6V8O - chains O and R of the 22 polymer chains in the assembly; structure by electron microscopy, 3.07 A resolution.

== Chain O ==
Protein: Chromatin structure-remodeling complex protein RSC58
Source organism: Saccharomyces cerevisiae (strain ATCC 204508 / S288c)
UniProtKB: Q07979 (RSC58_YEAST); residues 1-502 here = UniProt positions 1-502
Chain sequence (502 residues; numbered 1 to 502; the number before each row is that of its first residue):
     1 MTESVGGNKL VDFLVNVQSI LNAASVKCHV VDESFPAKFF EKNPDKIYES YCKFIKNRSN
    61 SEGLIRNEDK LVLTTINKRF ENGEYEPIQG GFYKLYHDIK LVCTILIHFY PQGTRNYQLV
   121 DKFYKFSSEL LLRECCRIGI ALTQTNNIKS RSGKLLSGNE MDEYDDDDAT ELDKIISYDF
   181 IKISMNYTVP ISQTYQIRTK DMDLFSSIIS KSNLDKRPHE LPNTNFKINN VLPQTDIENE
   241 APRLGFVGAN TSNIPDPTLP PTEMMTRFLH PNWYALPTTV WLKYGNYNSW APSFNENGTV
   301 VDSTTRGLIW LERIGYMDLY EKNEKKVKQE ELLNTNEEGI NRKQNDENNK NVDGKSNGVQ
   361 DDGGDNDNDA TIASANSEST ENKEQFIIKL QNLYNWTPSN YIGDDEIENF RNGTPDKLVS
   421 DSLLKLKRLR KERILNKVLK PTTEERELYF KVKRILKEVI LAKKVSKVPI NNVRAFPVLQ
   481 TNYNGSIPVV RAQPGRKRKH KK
Disordered / not traced: 1-8, 63-72, 144-165, 319-386, 493-502

== Chain R ==
Protein: Nuclear protein STH1/NPS1
Source organism: Saccharomyces cerevisiae (strain ATCC 204508 / S288c)
Notes: EC 3.6.4.12
UniProtKB: P32597 (STH1_YEAST); numbering as in UniProt (aligned over 1-1359)
Chain sequence (1359 residues; numbered 1 to 1359; the number before each row is that of its first residue):
     1 MLQEQSELMS TVMNNTPTTV AALAAVAAAS ETNGKLGSEE QPEITIPKPR SSAQLEQLLY
    61 RYRAIQNHPK ENKLEIKAIE DTFRNISRDQ DIYETKLDTL RKSIDKGFQY DEDLLNKHLV
   121 ALQLLEKDTD VPDYFLDLPD TKNDNTTAIE VDYSEKKPIK ISADFNAKAK SLGLESKFSN
   181 ATKTALGDPD TEIRISARIS NRINELERLP ANLGTYSLDD CLEFITKDDL SSRMDTFKIK
   241 ALVELKSLKL LTKQKSIRQK LINNVASQAH HNIPYLRDSP FTAAAQRSVQ IRSKVIVPQT
   301 VRLAEELERQ QLLEKRKKER NLHLQKINSI IDFIKERQSE QWSRQERCFQ FGRLGASLHN
   361 QMEKDEQKRI ERTAKQRLAA LKSNDEEAYL KLLDQTKDTR ITQLLRQTNS FLDSLSEAVR
   421 AQQNEAKILH GEEVQPITDE EREKTDYYEV AHRIKEKIDK QPSILVGGTL KEYQLRGLEW
   481 MVSLYNNHLN GILADEMGLG KTIQSISLIT YLYEVKKDIG PFLVIVPLST ITNWTLEFEK
   541 WAPSLNTIIY KGTPNQRHSL QHQIRVGNFD VLLTTYEYII KDKSLLSKHD WAHMIIDEGH
   601 RMKNAQSKLS FTISHYYRTR NRLILTGTPL QNNLPELWAL LNFVLPKIFN SAKTFEDWFN
   661 TPFANTGTQE KLELTEEETL LIIRRLHKVL RPFLLRRLKK EVEKDLPDKV EKVIKCKLSG
   721 LQQQLYQQML KHNALFVGAG TEGATKGGIK GLNNKIMQLR KICNHPFVFD EVEGVVNPSR
   781 GNSDLLFRVA GKFELLDRVL PKFKASGHRV LMFFQMTQVM DIMEDFLRMK DLKYMRLDGS
   841 TKTEERTEML NAFNAPDSDY FCFLLSTRAG GLGLNLQTAD TVIIFDTDWN PHQDLQAQDR
   901 AHRIGQKNEV RILRLITTDS VEEVILERAM QKLDIDGKVI QAGKFDNKST AEEQEAFLRR
   961 LIESETNRDD DDKAELDDDE LNDTLARSAD EKILFDKIDK ERMNQERADA KAQGLRVPPP
  1021 RLIQLDELPK VFREDIEEHF KKEDSEPLGR IRQKKRVYYD DGLTEEQFLE AVEDDNMSLE
  1081 DAIKKRREAR ERRRLRQNGT KENEIETLEN TPEASETSLI ENNSFTAAVD EETNADKETT
  1141 ASRSKRRSSR KKRTISIVTA EDKENTQEES TSQENGGAKV EEEVKSSSVE IINGSESKKK
  1201 KPKLTVKIKL NKTTVLENND GKRAEEKPES KSPAKKTAAK KTKTKSKSLG IFPTVEKLVE
  1261 EMREQLDEVD SHPRTSIFEK LPSKRDYPDY FKVIEKPMAI DIILKNCKNG TYKTLEEVRQ
  1321 ALQTMFENAR FYNEEGSWVY VDADKLNEFT DEWFKEHSS
Disordered / not traced: 1-42, 140-153, 319-1359
Curated features (UniProtKB/Swiss-Prot):
  - motif: D597 to H600 (DEGH box)
  - binding site (ATP): D495 to T502
  - modified residue: S38 (Phosphoserine)

== Interface between chain O and chain R ==
Residue-residue contacts (142):
  K122(O) - F224(R)
  K122(O) - T226(R)
  K122(O) - D229(R)  salt bridge
  K125(O) - D228(R)  salt bridge
  F126(O) - F224(R)  hydrophobic
  F126(O) - T226(R)
  E129(O) - T226(R)
  E129(O) - K227(R)
  A241(O) - N212(R)
  P242(O) - P210(R)
  P242(O) - A211(R)  hydrogen bond (backbone-backbone)
  R243(O) - E207(R)
  R243(O) - L209(R)
  L244(O) - L206(R)
  L244(O) - E207(R)
  L244(O) - L209(R)  hydrogen bond (backbone-backbone)
  L244(O) - A241(R)  hydrophobic
  L244(O) - L242(R)  hydrophobic
  G245(O) - E207(R)  hydrogen bond (backbone-backbone)
  G248(O) - K249(R)  hydrogen bond (backbone-side chain)
  I254(O) - L250(R)  hydrophobic
  I254(O) - T252(R)
  I254(O) - K253(R)
  P255(O) - T252(R)
  P257(O) - L248(R)
  P257(O) - K249(R)
  P257(O) - L251(R)  hydrophobic
  P257(O) - T252(R)
  T258(O) - S196(R)
  T262(O) - E192(R)  hydrogen bond
  T262(O) - K255(R)  hydrogen bond (backbone-side chain)
  E263(O) - E192(R)
  M264(O) - K255(R)
  M264(O) - R258(R)
  M264(O) - Q259(R)
  M265(O) - I262(R)  hydrophobic
  F268(O) - N263(R)
  F268(O) - A266(R)  hydrophobic
  H270(O) - A266(R)
  H270(O) - A269(R)
  P271(O) - A266(R)
  P271(O) - H270(R)  hydrogen bond (backbone-side chain)
  N272(O) - H270(R)
  N272(O) - L276(R)
  W273(O) - N180(R)
  L276(O) - A285(R)  hydrophobic
  G298(O) - S288(R)  hydrogen bond (backbone-side chain)
  G298(O) - I291(R)
  V300(O) - F281(R)  hydrophobic
  V300(O) - A285(R)  hydrophobic
  R313(O) - F165(R)
  I387(O) - S87(R)  hydrogen bond (backbone-side chain)
  I388(O) - E80(R)
  I388(O) - F83(R)  hydrophobic
  I388(O) - R84(R)
  K389(O) - D91(R)  salt bridge
  N392(O) - S87(R)  hydrogen bond (side chain-backbone)
  N392(O) - Q90(R)
  N392(O) - D91(R)  hydrogen bond
  L393(O) - L55(R)
  L393(O) - F83(R)  hydrophobic
  L393(O) - I86(R)  hydrophobic
  N395(O) - Q90(R)  hydrogen bond (backbone-side chain)
  W396(O) - P49(R)
  W396(O) - L55(R)  hydrophobic
  W396(O) - I86(R)
  W396(O) - Q90(R)
  P398(O) - R50(R)
  P398(O) - S51(R)
  N400(O) - Q90(R)  hydrogen bond
  N400(O) - Y93(R)
  Y401(O) - K48(R)  hydrogen bond
  Y401(O) - D89(R)  hydrogen bond
  I402(O) - Y93(R)  hydrophobic
  I402(O) - K96(R)  hydrogen bond (backbone-side chain)
  I402(O) - L97(R)  hydrophobic
  G403(O) - K96(R)
  D404(O) - K96(R)  salt bridge
  F410(O) - L100(R)  hydrophobic
  F410(O) - I104(R)
  R411(O) - S103(R)
  R411(O) - I104(R)
  P415(O) - F108(R)
  D416(O) - Y110(R)
  D416(O) - L114(R)
  D416(O) - H118(R)
  V419(O) - H118(R)
  S420(O) - H118(R)
  L423(O) - L125(R)
  L424(O) - L136(R)  hydrophobic
  L424(O) - D137(R)
  L426(O) - L125(R)  hydrophobic
  K427(O) - V131(R)  hydrogen bond (side chain-backbone)
  K427(O) - P132(R)  hydrogen bond (side chain-backbone)
  K427(O) - D133(R)  salt bridge
  R430(O) - D128(R)  salt bridge
  R430(O) - T129(R)  hydrogen bond (side chain-backbone)
  R430(O) - D130(R)  salt bridge
  R430(O) - R198(R)
  K431(O) - D133(R)  salt bridge
  R433(O) - D128(R)  salt bridge
  L435(O) - R194(R)  hydrogen bond (backbone-side chain)
  K437(O) - I193(R)
  L439(O) - N201(R)
  R446(O) - R50(R)
  Y449(O) - L122(R)  hydrophobic
  Y449(O) - E126(R)  hydrogen bond
  L456(O) - L119(R)  hydrophobic
  E458(O) - L97(R)
  E458(O) - R101(R)  salt bridge
  V459(O) - Y110(R)  hydrophobic
  L461(O) - R101(R)
  A462(O) - I104(R)  hydrophobic
  K464(O) - D105(R)
  K464(O) - K106(R)
  K464(O) - F108(R)
  K464(O) - Q109(R)
  K464(O) - Y110(R)  hydrogen bond (backbone-backbone)
  V465(O) - Y110(R)
  V465(O) - L115(R)  hydrophobic
  S466(O) - E112(R)  hydrogen bond
  K467(O) - E112(R)
  P469(O) - N116(R)
  P469(O) - L119(R)  hydrophobic
  R474(O) - S217(R)
  R474(O) - L218(R)
  R474(O) - D219(R)  salt bridge
  A475(O) - T215(R)
  A475(O) - Y216(R)
  A475(O) - S217(R)
  F476(O) - T215(R)
  F476(O) - Y216(R)  hydrogen bond (backbone-backbone)
  F476(O) - F237(R)
  P477(O) - G214(R)
  P477(O) - F237(R)
  V478(O) - L213(R)
  V478(O) - G214(R)  hydrogen bond (backbone-backbone)
  V478(O) - Y216(R)
  L479(O) - N212(R)
  Q480(O) - N212(R)  hydrogen bond (backbone-side chain)
  Q480(O) - G214(R)
  Q480(O) - M234(R)
Interface residues without a listed pair, chain O (98 interface residues in all): A23, A24, N239, V247, A249, N250, D256, P277, N297, T299, E312, Y316, S399, E406, I407, G413, T414, I434, P441, V452, K453, V473, N482
Interface residues without a listed pair, chain R (105 interface residues in all): S52, L59, E94, D111, A121, A163, F178, L186, A197, R208, I225, L245, S267, A284

== Overview ==
The interface between chain O and chain R involves 98 residues on one side and 105 on the other; the contacts
include 26 hydrogen bonds and 11 salt bridges. Among the polar pairs are K122(O)-D229(R), K125(O)-D228(R) and
K389(O)-D91(R).
Chain O is Chromatin structure-remodeling complex protein RSC58 and chain R is Nuclear protein STH1/NPS1, both
from Saccharomyces cerevisiae (strain ATCC 204508 / S288c); the structure, RSC core, was determined by
electron microscopy (same publication as 6V92).
